5EOM - chain A; structure by X-ray diffraction, 2.55 A resolution.

== Chain A ==
Protein: Protein mab-21-like 1
Source organism: Homo sapiens
UniProtKB: Q13394 (MB211_HUMAN); numbering as in UniProt (aligned over 2-359)
Chain sequence (362 residues; numbered -2 to 359; the number before each row is that of its first residue; numbers below 1 keep their minus sign (Gly-2 is residue -2)):
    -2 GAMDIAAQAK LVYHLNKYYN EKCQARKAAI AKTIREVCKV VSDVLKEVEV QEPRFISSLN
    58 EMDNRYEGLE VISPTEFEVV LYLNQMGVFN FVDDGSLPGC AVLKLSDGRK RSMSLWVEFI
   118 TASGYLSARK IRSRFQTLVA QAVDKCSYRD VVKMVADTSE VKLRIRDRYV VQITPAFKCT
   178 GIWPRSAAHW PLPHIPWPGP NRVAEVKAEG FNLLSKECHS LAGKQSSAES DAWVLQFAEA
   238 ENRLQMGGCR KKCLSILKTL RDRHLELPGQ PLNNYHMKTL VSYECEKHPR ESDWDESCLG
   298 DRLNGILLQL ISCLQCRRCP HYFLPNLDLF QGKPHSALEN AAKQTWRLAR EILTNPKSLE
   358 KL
Unresolved in the structure: -2 to 0, 60, 217-225
Differences from the reference sequence: expression tag (-2 to 1)
Ligand contacts:
  - CTP (cytidine-5'-triphosphate): Arg23, Lys24, Ile27, Ala28, Ile31, Arg62, Tyr63, Leu66, Val68, Lys248, Ser252, Lys255, Asn271
  - trimethylamine oxide (TMO): Pro188, Leu189, Pro190, Ile192, Pro193, Trp194, Pro195, Pro197, Val200
Swiss-Prot annotation at these positions:
  - binding site (a ribonucleoside 5'-triphosphate): Arg23, Lys24, Tyr63 to Leu66, Lys248, Ser252 to Lys255
  - binding site (Mg(2+)): Glu73, Glu75
  - natural variant: Gln233 (Q233P: In COFG; uncertain significance), Tyr280 to Leu359 (deletion: In COFG)
  - mutagenesis: Arg51 (R51C: Decreased protein stability), Arg247 (R247Q: Decreased protein stability)
What the authors report for this chain:
  - binding site for CTP: Arg23, Lys24, Ile27, Ala28, Ile31, Arg62, Tyr63, Leu66, Val68, Lys248, Ser252, Lys255
  - catalytic residues: Glu73, Glu75 (by similarity / conservation)
  - self-association interface (contacts with another copy of this molecule): Gly96 to Gln138
  - mutagenesis - R51C, R247Q: decreased stability

== Overview ==
Chain A binds trimethylamine oxide and CTP. Curated annotation (UniProt) lists 11 ribonucleoside
5'-triphosphate-binding residues, Mg2+-binding residues Glu73 and Glu75 and 2 mutagenesis sites. The paper
reports catalytic residues Glu73 and Glu75; R51C and R247Q reduce stability.
Chain A is Protein mab-21-like 1 (Homo sapiens); the structure, Structure of full-length human MAB21L1 with
bound CTP, was determined by X-ray diffraction together with 5EOG from the same study.
